4MBP - chain A; structure by X-ray diffraction, 1.70 A resolution.

[Chain A]
Name: Maltodextrin binding protein
Source organism: Escherichia coli
UniProtKB: P02928 (MALE_ECOLI); residues 1-370 here correspond to UniProt positions 27-396 (UniProt number = residue number + 26)
Chain sequence (370 residues; row label = number of the first residue in the row):
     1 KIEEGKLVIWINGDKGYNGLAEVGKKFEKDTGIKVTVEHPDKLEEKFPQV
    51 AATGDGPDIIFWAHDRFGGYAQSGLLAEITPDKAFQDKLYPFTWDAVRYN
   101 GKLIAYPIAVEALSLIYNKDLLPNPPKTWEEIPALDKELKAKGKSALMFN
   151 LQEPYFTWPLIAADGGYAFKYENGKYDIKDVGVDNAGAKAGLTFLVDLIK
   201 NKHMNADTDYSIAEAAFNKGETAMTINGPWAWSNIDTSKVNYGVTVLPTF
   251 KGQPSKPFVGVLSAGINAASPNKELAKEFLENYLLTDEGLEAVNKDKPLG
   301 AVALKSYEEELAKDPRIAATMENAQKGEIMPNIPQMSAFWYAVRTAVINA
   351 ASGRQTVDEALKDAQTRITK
From the paper describing this entry:
  - binding site for alpha-D-glucopyranose: Asp14, Lys15, Lys42, Glu44, Trp62, Asp65, Arg66, Glu111, Glu153, Tyr155, Trp230, Trp340, Tyr341
  - conformationally variable residues (side-chain flip): Arg66, Tyr341
  - specificity-determining residues: Lys15 (proposed by the authors, not directly observed)

[Overview]
From the paper: a binding site for alpha-D-glucopyranose at Asp14, Lys15 and Lys42 among others; the
specificity determinant Lys15.
Chain A is Maltodextrin binding protein (Escherichia coli); the structure, Maltodextrin binding protein with
bound maltetrose, was determined by X-ray diffraction, deposited together with 1ANF and 3MBP.
